5CGI - chains N and a of the 28 polymer chains in the assembly; structure by X-ray diffraction, 2.80 A resolution.

Chain N:
Molecule: Proteasome subunit beta type-1
Organism: Saccharomyces cerevisiae (strain ATCC 204508 / S288c)
Notes: EC 3.4.25.1
UniProtKB: P38624 (PSB1_YEAST); residues 1-196 here correspond to UniProt positions 20-215 (UniProt number = residue number + 19)
Sequence (196 residues; each row starts with the number of its first residue):
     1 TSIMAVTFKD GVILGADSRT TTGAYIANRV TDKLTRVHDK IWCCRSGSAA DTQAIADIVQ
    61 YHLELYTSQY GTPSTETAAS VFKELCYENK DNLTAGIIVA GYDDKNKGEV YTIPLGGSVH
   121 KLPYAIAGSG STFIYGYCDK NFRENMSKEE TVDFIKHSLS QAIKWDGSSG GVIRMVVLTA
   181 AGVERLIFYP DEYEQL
Glycans and other covalent adducts: compound 04C linked to Thr1
Ion coordination: Mg2+: Ile163, Ser169
Ligand contacts: 04C (1,2,4-trideoxy-4-methyl-2-{[N-(morpholin-4-ylacetyl)-L-alanyl-O-methyl-L-tyrosyl]amino}-1-phenyl-D-xylitol): Arg19, Thr20, Thr21, Thr22, Thr31, Lys33, Arg45, Ser46, Gly47, Ser48, Ala49, Thr52, Thr94, Ser129, Ser168
UniProt features mapped onto this chain:
  - active site: Thr1 (Nucleophile)

Chain a:
Molecule: Proteasome subunit beta type-7
Organism: Saccharomyces cerevisiae (strain ATCC 204508 / S288c)
Notes: EC 3.4.25.1
UniProtKB: P30657 (PSB7_YEAST); residues -12 to 233 here correspond to UniProt positions 21-266 (UniProt number = residue number + 33)
Sequence (246 residues; row label = number of the first residue in the row; numbers below 1 keep their minus sign (Thr-12 is residue -12)):
   -12 TQIANAGASP MVNTQQPIVT GTSVISMKYD NGVIIAADNL GSYGSLLRFN GVERLIPVGD
    48 NTVVGISGDI SDMQHIERLL KDLVTENAYD NPLADAEEAL EPSYIFEYLA TVMYQRRSKM
   108 NPLWNAIIVA GVQSNGDQFL RYVNLLGVTY SSPTLATGFG AHMANPLLRK VVDRESDIPK
   168 TTVQVAEEAI VNAMRVLYYR DARSSRNFSL AIIDKNTGLT FKKNLQVENM KWDFAKDIKG
   228 YGTQKI
Disordered / not traced: -12 to 0

Chain N / chain a interface:
Residue-residue contacts (60):
  Arg19(N) - Ala189(a)
  Ala24(N) - Phe146(a)
  Ala24(N) - Arg187(a)
  Ala24(N) - Asp188(a)
  Ala24(N) - Ala189(a)  hydrogen bond (backbone-backbone)
  Ala24(N) - Arg190(a)
  Tyr25(N) - Phe146(a)
  Tyr25(N) - Arg187(a)
  Ile26(N) - Tyr186(a)
  Ile26(N) - Arg187(a)  hydrogen bond (backbone-backbone)
  Ile26(N) - Asp188(a)
  Ile26(N) - Ala189(a)
  Ala27(N) - Arg187(a)  hydrogen bond (backbone-side chain)
  Asn28(N) - Arg187(a)
  Arg29(N) - Tyr186(a)
  Arg29(N) - Arg187(a)
  Arg29(N) - Lys218(a)  hydrogen bond (side chain-backbone)
  Arg29(N) - Trp219(a)
  Arg29(N) - Phe221(a)
  Val30(N) - Phe221(a)  hydrophobic
  Val30(N) - Ala222(a)  hydrophobic
  Val30(N) - Ile225(a)  hydrophobic
  Asp32(N) - Lys226(a)
  Asp32(N) - Gly227(a)  hydrogen bond (side chain-backbone)
  Leu34(N) - Gln231(a)
  Thr35(N) - Tyr228(a)
  Thr35(N) - Gln231(a)
  Arg36(N) - Gln231(a)  hydrogen bond (backbone-side chain)
  Trp42(N) - Gln231(a)
  Trp42(N) - Ile233(a)
  Arg45(N) - Tyr228(a)
  Gln53(N) - Tyr228(a)
  Ala56(N) - Tyr228(a)
  Asp57(N) - Tyr228(a)  hydrogen bond
  Phe133(N) - Leu33(a)  hydrophobic
  Lys164(N) - Leu34(a)
  Trp165(N) - Ser32(a)
  Trp165(N) - Leu33(a)
  Trp165(N) - Leu34(a)  hydrogen bond (backbone-backbone)
  Trp165(N) - Arg35(a)
  Asp166(N) - Ser32(a)
  Gly167(N) - Ser32(a)  hydrogen bond (backbone-backbone)
  Gly167(N) - Leu34(a)
  Gly167(N) - Ala189(a)
  Gly167(N) - Arg190(a)
  Gly171(N) - Trp219(a)
  Val172(N) - Trp219(a)  hydrophobic
  Arg174(N) - Ala222(a)  hydrogen bond (side chain-backbone)
  Arg174(N) - Ile225(a)
  Arg185(N) - Gln231(a)
  Arg185(N) - Ile233(a)  hydrogen bond (side chain-backbone)
  Ile187(N) - Ala222(a)
  Ile187(N) - Lys223(a)
  Tyr189(N) - Trp219(a)
  Tyr189(N) - Asp220(a)
  Tyr189(N) - Lys223(a)
  Pro190(N) - Trp219(a)
  Asp191(N) - Arg193(a)  salt bridge
  Glu194(N) - Tyr185(a)  hydrogen bond
  Glu194(N) - Arg193(a)  salt bridge
Also at the interface, not in a pair above, chain N (34 interface residues in all): Thr21, Ile163, Ser168
Also at the interface, not in a pair above, chain a (26 interface residues in all): Met150, Met217

Overview:
The interface between chain N and chain a involves 34 residues on one side and 26 on the other; the contacts
include 12 hydrogen bonds and 2 salt bridges. Polar pairs include Asp191(N)-Arg193(a), Glu194(N)-Arg193(a) and
Ala27(N)-Arg187(a). Covalently linked compound 04C: at Thr1(N).
Chain N is Proteasome subunit beta type-1 and chain a is Proteasome subunit beta type-7, both from
Saccharomyces cerevisiae (strain ATCC 204508 / S288c); the structure, Yeast 20S proteasome beta5-G48C mutant
in complex with ONX 0914, was determined by X-ray diffraction (same publication as 5CGH, 5CGF and 5CGG).
